PDB entry 8YRP | electron microscopy, 3.64 A resolution | chains B and C of the 5 polymer chains in the assembly

# Chain B (and C)
Name: Spike glycoprotein
Source organism: Severe acute respiratory syndrome coronavirus 2
Notes: chain C of this document is another copy of the same molecule, construct and numbering; everything in this record applies to it too
Reference sequence: P0DTC2 (SPIKE_SARS2); aligned to UniProt positions 14-1206 over residues 14-1206 (the alignment contains insertions or deletions, so no single offset holds)
Chain sequence (1259 residues; each row starts with the number of its first residue; numbers below 1 keep their minus sign (Met-5 is residue -5)):
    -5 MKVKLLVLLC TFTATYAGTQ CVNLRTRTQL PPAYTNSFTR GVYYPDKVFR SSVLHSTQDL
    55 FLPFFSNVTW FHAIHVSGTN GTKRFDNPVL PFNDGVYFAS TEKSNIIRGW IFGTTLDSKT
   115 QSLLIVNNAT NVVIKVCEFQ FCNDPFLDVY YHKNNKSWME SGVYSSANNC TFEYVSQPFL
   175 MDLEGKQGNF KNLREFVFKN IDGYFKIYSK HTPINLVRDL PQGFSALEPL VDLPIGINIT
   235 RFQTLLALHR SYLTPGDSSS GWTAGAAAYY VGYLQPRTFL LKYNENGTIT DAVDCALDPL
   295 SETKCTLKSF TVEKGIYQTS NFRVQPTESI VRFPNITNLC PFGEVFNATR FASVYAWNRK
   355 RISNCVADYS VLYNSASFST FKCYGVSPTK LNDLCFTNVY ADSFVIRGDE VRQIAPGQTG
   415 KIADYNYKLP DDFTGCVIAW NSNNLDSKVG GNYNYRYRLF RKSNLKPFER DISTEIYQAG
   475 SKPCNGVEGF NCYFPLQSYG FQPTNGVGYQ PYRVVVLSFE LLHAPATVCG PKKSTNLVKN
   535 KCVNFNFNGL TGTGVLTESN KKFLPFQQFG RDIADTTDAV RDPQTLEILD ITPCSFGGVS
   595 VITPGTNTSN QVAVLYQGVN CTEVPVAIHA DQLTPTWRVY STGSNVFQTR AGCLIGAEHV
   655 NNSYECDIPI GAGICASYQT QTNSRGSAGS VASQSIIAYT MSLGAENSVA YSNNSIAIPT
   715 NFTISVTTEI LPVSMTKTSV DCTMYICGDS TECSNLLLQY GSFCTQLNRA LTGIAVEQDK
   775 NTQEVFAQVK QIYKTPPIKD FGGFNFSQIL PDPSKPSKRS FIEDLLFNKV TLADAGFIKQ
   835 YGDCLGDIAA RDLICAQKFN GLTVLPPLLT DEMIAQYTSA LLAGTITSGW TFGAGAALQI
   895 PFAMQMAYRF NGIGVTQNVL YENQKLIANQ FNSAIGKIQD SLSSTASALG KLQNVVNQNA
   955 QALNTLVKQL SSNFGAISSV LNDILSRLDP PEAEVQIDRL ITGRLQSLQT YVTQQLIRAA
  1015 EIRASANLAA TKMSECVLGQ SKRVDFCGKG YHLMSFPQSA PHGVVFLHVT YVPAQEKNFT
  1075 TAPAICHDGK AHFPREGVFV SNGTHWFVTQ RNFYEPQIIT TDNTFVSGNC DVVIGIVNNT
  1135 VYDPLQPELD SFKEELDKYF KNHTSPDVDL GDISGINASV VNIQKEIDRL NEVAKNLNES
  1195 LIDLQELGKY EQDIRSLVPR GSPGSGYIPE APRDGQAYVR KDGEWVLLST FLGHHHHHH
Unresolved in the structure: -5 to 13, 67-80, 145-153, 175-184, 246-259, 620-630, 674-688, 806-808, 827-851, 908-909, 1134-1253 (chain C: -5 to 13, 67-80, 145-153, 175-184, 246-259, 620-632, 674-688, 826-852, 908-909, 1134-1253)
Sequence notes: expression tag (-5 to 13, 1207-1253); variant Arg19 (Thr in P0DTC2), Asp142 (Gly in P0DTC2), Gly156 (Arg158 in P0DTC2), Arg450 (Leu452 in P0DTC2), Lys476 (Thr478 in P0DTC2), Gly612 (Asp614 in P0DTC2), Arg679 (Pro681 in P0DTC2), Gly680 (Arg682 in P0DTC2), Ser681 (Arg683 in P0DTC2), Gly683 (Arg685 in P0DTC2), Asn948 (Asp950 in P0DTC2), Pro984 (Lys986 in P0DTC2), Pro985 (Val987 in P0DTC2)
Swiss-Prot annotation at these positions:
  - glycosylation: Asn17 (N-linked (GlcNAc...) (complex) asparagine), Asn61 (N-linked (GlcNAc...) (hybrid) asparagine), Asn74 (N-linked (GlcNAc...) (complex) asparagine), Asn122 (N-linked (GlcNAc...) (hybrid) asparagine), Asn149 (N-linked (GlcNAc...) (complex) asparagine), Thr676 (O-linked (GlcNAc...) threonine)
Cystine bridges: Cys15-Cys136, Cys131-Cys164, Cys289-Cys299, Cys334-Cys359, Cys377-Cys430, Cys389-Cys523, Cys478-Cys486, Cys536-Cys588, Cys615-Cys647, Cys660-Cys669, Cys736-Cys758, Cys741-Cys747, Cys1030-Cys1041, Cys1080-Cys1124

# Interface between chain B and chain C
Pairs across the interface - 147 pairs, chain B then chain C:
  Asn315(B) with Thr737(C), hydrogen bond
  Arg317(B) with Asp743(C), salt bridge
  Arg355(B) with Phe166(C); Pro228(C), hydrogen bond (side chain-backbone)
  Tyr378(B) with Leu982(C)
  Gly379(B) with Ile971(C); Arg981(C); Leu982(C)
  Val380(B) with Arg981(C); Leu982(C), hydrophobic
  Ser381(B) with Arg981(C), hydrogen bond (backbone-backbone); Leu982(C); Asp983(C), hydrogen bond
  Thr383(B) with Asp983(C)
  Lys384(B) with Leu979(C), hydrogen bond (side chain-backbone); Ser980(C), hydrogen bond (side chain-backbone); Asp983(C)
  Leu388(B) with Ser980(C)
  Asn392(B) with Pro228(C)
  Tyr394(B) with Pro228(C)
  Thr428(B) with Arg981(C), hydrogen bond
  Leu515(B) with Arg981(C)
  His517(B) with Lys41(C); Tyr198(C)
  Lys555(B) with Phe43(C)
  Lys556(B) with Phe43(C); Asn280(C)
  Phe557(B) with Phe43(C), hydrophobic
  Leu558(B) with Asn280(C)
  Phe560(B) with Lys41(C); Pro223(C), hydrophobic
  Gln561(B) with Lys41(C); Val42(C); Phe43(C), hydrogen bond (side chain-backbone); Gly281(C)
  Gln562(B) with Lys41(C)
  Phe563(B) with Val42(C), hydrophobic; Phe43(C)
  Arg565(B) with Val42(C); Phe43(C), hydrogen bond (backbone-backbone); Arg44(C)
  Asp566(B) with Arg44(C), hydrogen bond (backbone-side chain)
  Ala568(B) with Val961(C)
  Asp569(B) with Ser965(C)
  Thr570(B) with Asn854(C)
  Pro587(B) with Phe853(C)
  Phe590(B) with Met738(C), hydrophobic
  Gln611(B) with Leu859(C)
  Ala645(B) with Pro860(C), hydrophobic
  Pro663(B) with Leu862(C), hydrophobic
  Ala666(B) with Pro860(C); Pro861(C)
  Gly667(B) with Leu862(C), hydrogen bond (backbone-backbone); Thr864(C); Met867(C)
  Ile668(B) with Leu862(C)
  Met695(B) with Leu863(C), hydrophobic
  Leu697(B) with Lys784(C); Ile786(C), hydrophobic; Gln870(C); Tyr871(C)
  Ala699(B) with Gln785(C); Ile786(C)
  Glu700(B) with Ile786(C)
  Asn701(B) with Gln785(C); Ile786(C), hydrogen bond (backbone-backbone); Tyr787(C); Lys788(C), hydrogen bond (backbone-backbone)
  Ser702(B) with Lys788(C)
  Val703(B) with Lys788(C), hydrogen bond (backbone-backbone); Pro790(C); Thr881(C); Ala891(C); Leu892(C); Gln893(C)
  Ala704(B) with Pro790(C), hydrophobic; Gln893(C)
  Tyr705(B) with Thr789(C); Pro790(C), hydrophobic; Ile792(C), hydrogen bond (side chain-backbone); Lys793(C); Asp794(C), hydrogen bond; Phe795(C), hydrophobic; Thr881(C); Gln893(C)
  Ser706(B) with Gln893(C), hydrogen bond (backbone-side chain); Pro895(C)
  Asn707(B) with Pro895(C); Ala897(C); Met898(C); Tyr915(C), hydrogen bond
  Ser709(B) with Gln893(C), hydrogen bond (backbone-side chain); Pro895(C)
  Ile710(B) with Gln893(C); Ile894(C), hydrophobic
  Ala711(B) with Leu892(C)
  Pro713(B) with Leu892(C), hydrophobic
  Thr959(B) with Ser756(C); Gln760(C)
  Gln963(B) with Gly755(C); Ser756(C)
  Ser966(B) with Gly755(C)
  Asn967(B) with Gln753(C), hydrogen bond
  Phe968(B) with Gln753(C); Tyr754(C); Phe757(C), hydrophobic
  Gly969(B) with Gln753(C)
  Gln1000(B) with Phe757(C); Gln1003(C), hydrogen bond
  Thr1004(B) with Phe757(C); Gln1003(C)
  Gln1008(B) with Leu1010(C)
  Ile1011(B) with Ile1011(C), hydrophobic
  Glu1015(B) with Arg1017(C)
  Lys1036(B) with Glu1029(C); Gln1034(C), hydrogen bond (side chain-backbone); Ser1035(C)
  Arg1037(B) with Glu1029(C), hydrogen bond (backbone-side chain)
  Val1038(B) with Ser1028(C); Glu1029(C)
  Lys1043(B) with Gly887(C)
  Gly1044(B) with Gly887(C)
  Tyr1065(B) with Ala888(C)
  Val1066(B) with Ala888(C); Gly889(C)
  Pro1067(B) with Ala888(C); Gly889(C); Ala890(C), hydrogen bond (backbone-backbone)
  Ala1068(B) with Ala890(C), hydrophobic
  Glu1070(B) with Ala890(C); Leu892(C)
  Pro1077(B) with Met898(C); Tyr915(C)
  Phe1087(B) with Gln911(C); Asn912(C); Tyr915(C), hydrophobic
  Pro1088(B) with Met898(C); Tyr902(C), hydrogen bond (backbone-side chain); Gln911(C), hydrogen bond (backbone-side chain)
  Arg1089(B) with Tyr902(C), hydrogen bond (backbone-side chain)
  Glu1090(B) with Tyr902(C)
  Val1092(B) with Tyr902(C)
  Arg1105(B) with Tyr902(C)
  Asn1106(B) with Thr885(C)
  Phe1119(B) with Gln1111(C)
  Ser1121(B) with Asn912(C)
  Val1127(B) with Tyr915(C), hydrophobic
Interface residues without a listed pair, chain B (96 interface residues in all): Pro519, Thr545, Gly564, Ile567, Ile664, Gly665, Cys669, Arg993, Ser1001, Thr1007, Tyr1045, Thr1075, Gly1122
Interface residues without a listed pair, chain C (91 interface residues in all): Tyr38, Asp40, Ser45, Val47, Ile229, Asp735, Gly855, Glu916, Asn958, Asn976, Asp977, Glu986, Asp992, Thr996, Thr1007, Thr1025

# In short
The interface between chain B and chain C involves 96 residues on one side and 91 on the other, with 27
hydrogen bonds and 1 salt bridge. Among the polar pairs are Arg317(B)-Asp743(C), Asn315(B)-Thr737(C) and
Arg355(B)-Pro228(C).
Chain B and chain C are both Spike glycoprotein (Severe acute respiratory syndrome coronavirus 2); the
structure, SARS-CoV-2 Delta Spike in complex with JM-1A, was determined by electron microscopy together with
8X0X, 8X0Y, 8YRO and 8YZ5 from the same study.
